PDB entry 1UEX | X-ray diffraction, 2.85 A resolution | chains A and C of the 3 polymer chains in the assembly

Chain A:
Molecule: bitiscetin alpha chain
From: Bitis arietans
Sequence (131 residues; each row starts with the number of its first residue):
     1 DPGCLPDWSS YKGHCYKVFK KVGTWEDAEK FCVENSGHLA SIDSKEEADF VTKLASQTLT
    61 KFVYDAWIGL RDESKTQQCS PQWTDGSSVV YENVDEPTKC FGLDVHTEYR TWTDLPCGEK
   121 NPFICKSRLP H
Disordered / not traced: 1-2, 128-131
Disulfides: Cys4-Cys15, Cys32-Cys125, Cys100-Cys117

Chain C:
Molecule: von Willebrand Factor
From: Homo sapiens
Notes: fragment: A1 domain
UniProt: P04275 (VWF_HUMAN); residues 497-705 here correspond to UniProt positions 1260-1468 (UniProt number = residue number + 763)
Sequence (209 residues; row label = number of the first residue in the row):
   497 EDISEPPLHD FYCSRLLDLV FLLDGSSRLS EAEFEVLKAF VVDMMERLRI SQKWVRVAVV
   557 EYHDGSHAYI GLKDRKRPSE LRRIASQVKY AGSQVASTSE VLKYTLFQIF SKIDRPEASR
   617 IALLLMASQE PQRMSRNFVR YVQGLKKKKV IVIPVGIGPH ANLKQIRLIE KQAPENKAFV
   677 LSSVDELEQQ RDEIVSYLCD LAPEAPPPT
Disordered / not traced: 497-500, 703-705
Disulfides: Cys509-Cys695
Swiss-Prot annotation at these positions:
  - glycosylation: Ser500 (O-linked (GalNAc...) serine), Thr705 (O-linked (GalNAc...) threonine)
What the authors report for this chain:
  - conformationally variable residues (side-chain flip): Arg663

Interface between chain A and chain C:
Pairs across the interface (5; chain A residue first):
  Val63(A) with Arg632(C)
  Tyr64(A) with Arg632(C), hydrogen bond
  Glu96(A) with Lys660(C), salt bridge
  His106(A) with Val635(C); Gln639(C), hydrogen bond (backbone-side chain)
The authors on this interface:
  - interface residues, chain C: Arg632(C)
  - hot spots on chain C (mutagenesis) - R632A, K660A: decreased binding to bitiscetin (citing earlier work)

Summary:
Chain A and chain C each contribute 4 residues to their interface, with 2 hydrogen bonds and 1 salt bridge.
Among the polar pairs are Glu96(A)-Lys660(C), Tyr64(A)-Arg632(C) and His106(A)-Gln639(C). The paper reports
that R632A and K660A of chain C reduce binding to bitiscetin; the interface residue Arg632(C).
Chain A is bitiscetin alpha chain (Bitis arietans) and chain C is von Willebrand Factor (Homo sapiens); the
structure, Crystal structure of von Willebrand Factor A1 domain complexed with snake venom bitiscetin, was
determined by X-ray diffraction.
